PDB entry 6K0B | electron microscopy, 4.30 A resolution (low resolution: residue-level contacts below are approximate; hydrogen-bond / salt-bridge calls are withheld) | chains E and G of the 14 polymer chains in the assembly

[Chain E]
Name: Ribonuclease P protein component 1
Source organism: Methanocaldococcus jannaschii (strain ATCC 43067 / DSM 2661 / JAL-1 / JCM 10045 / NBRC 100440)
Notes: EC 3.1.26.5; fragment: Rpp29
Reference sequence: Q57903 (RNP1_METJA); numbering as in UniProt (aligned over 1-95)
Chain sequence (95 residues; numbered 1 to 95; the number before each row is that of its first residue):
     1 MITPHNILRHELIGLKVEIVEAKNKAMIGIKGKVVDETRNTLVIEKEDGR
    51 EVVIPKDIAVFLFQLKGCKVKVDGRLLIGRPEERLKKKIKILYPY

[Chain G]
Name: Ribonuclease P protein component 4
Source organism: Methanocaldococcus jannaschii (strain ATCC 43067 / DSM 2661 / JAL-1 / JCM 10045 / NBRC 100440)
Notes: EC 3.1.26.5; fragment: Rpp21
Reference sequence: Q58372 (RNP4_METJA); numbering as in UniProt (aligned over 1-128)
Chain sequence (128 residues; numbered 1 to 128; the number before each row is that of its first residue):
     1 MKKFLEKKLKKIAYERIDILMSLAEEEAKKGNWDRAKRYVYLARRIAMKM
    51 RIRFPKKWKRRICKKCGTFLLYGRNARVRIKSKRYPHVVITCLECGAIYR
   101 IPMIREKKEKRRKKLEERLKAKSNSQTS
Disordered / not traced: 1, 122-128
Bound ions: Zn2+: C66, C92, C95
UniProt features mapped onto this chain:
  - binding site (Zn(2+)): C63, C66, C92, C95

[Interface between chain E and chain G]
Contacting residue pairs (28; chain E residue first):
  M1(E) - K7(G)
  T3(E) - K7(G)
  H5(E) - F4(G)
  H5(E) - L5(G)
  R9(E) - L9(G)
  R9(E) - R16(G)
  H10(E) - I12(G)
  H10(E) - R16(G)
  E11(E) - R16(G)
  E11(E) - L20(G)
  I13(E) - L23(G)
  I13(E) - Y39(G)
  G14(E) - L23(G)
  V35(E) - R35(G)
  D36(E) - R38(G)
  E45(E) - R35(G)
  P81(E) - R16(G)
  E82(E) - L42(G)
  E82(E) - R45(G)
  E82(E) - I46(G)
  E83(E) - K49(G)
  L85(E) - L9(G)
  L85(E) - A13(G)
  L85(E) - R16(G)
  L85(E) - I46(G)
  L85(E) - M50(G)
  K86(E) - L9(G)
  K86(E) - M50(G)
Interface residues without a listed pair, chain E (22 interface residues in all): I2, N6, E37, T38, E51, R80
Interface residues without a listed pair, chain G (18 interface residues in all): E15

[Summary]
The interface between chain E and chain G involves 22 residues on one side and 18 on the other. C66(G), C92(G)
and C95(G) coordinate Zn2+. UniProt lists 4 Zn2+-binding residues on chain G.
Chain E is Ribonuclease P protein component 1 and chain G is Ribonuclease P protein component 4, both from
Methanocaldococcus jannaschii (strain ATCC 43067 / DSM 2661 / JAL-1 / JCM 10045 / NBRC 100440); the structure,
cryo-EM structure of archaeal Ribonuclease P with mature tRNA, was determined by electron microscopy together
with 6K0A from the same study.
